3HOS - chains B and D of the 8 polymer chains in the assembly; structure by X-ray diffraction, 3.50 A resolution.

== Chain B ==
Molecule: Transposable element mariner, complete cds
Source organism: Drosophila mauritiana
Notes: EC 2.7.7.-
Reference sequence: Q7JQ07 (Q7JQ07_DROMA); residue numbers follow UniProt; this construct covers 1-345
Chain sequence (345 residues; row label = number of the first residue in the row):
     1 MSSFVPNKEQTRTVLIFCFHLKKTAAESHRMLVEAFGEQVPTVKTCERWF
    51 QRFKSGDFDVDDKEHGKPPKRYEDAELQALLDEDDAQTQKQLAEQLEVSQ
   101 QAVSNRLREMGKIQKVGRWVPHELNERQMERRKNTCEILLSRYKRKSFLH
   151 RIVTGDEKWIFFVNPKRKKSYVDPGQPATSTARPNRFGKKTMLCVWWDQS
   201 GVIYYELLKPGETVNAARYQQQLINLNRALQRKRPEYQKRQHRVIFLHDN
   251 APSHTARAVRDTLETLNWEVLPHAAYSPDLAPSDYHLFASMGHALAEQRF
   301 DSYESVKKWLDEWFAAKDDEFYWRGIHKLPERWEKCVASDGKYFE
Unresolved in the structure: 1-4, 239-242
Cystine bridges: Cys-136/Cys-336
Differences from the reference sequence: engineered mutation Ala-216 (Thr in Q7JQ07)
UniProt features mapped onto this chain:
  - DNA-binding region (H-T-H motif): Thr-24 to Ser-55, Gln-89 to Met-110
  - region: Ile-113 to Asn-125 (Linker)
  - binding site (Mg(2+)): Asp-156, Asp-249, Asp-284
  - site: Arg-48 (Important for base-specific DNA-binding), Gln-100 (Important for base-specific DNA-binding), Arg-118 (Important for base-specific DNA-binding), Arg-186 (Critical for target DNA recognition), His-293 (Important for base-specific DNA-binding)
  - mutagenesis: Arg-48 (R48Q: Loss of DNA binding; when associated with R-100), Gln-100 (Q100R: Loss of DNA binding; when associated with Q-48), Arg-118 (R118A: Reduces rate of second strand cleavage; when associated with A-216), Trp-119 (W119P: Alters cleavage sites in second strand cleavage), Arg-186 (R186A: No effect on second strand cleavage. Strongly reduced strand transfer activity), Asp-284 (D284A: Loss of catalytic activity)
Reported in the primary citation:
  - binding site for Mos1 NTS inverted repeat DNA: Arg-48, Lys-63 to Arg-71, Gln-89 to Met-110, His-293
  - self-association interface (contacts with another copy of this molecule): Lys-169 to Val-172, Ser-180 to Ala-182
  - binding site for Mos1 TS inverted repeat DNA (chain D): Arg-118, Arg-183, His-293
  - binding site for Mos1 NTS inverted repeat DNA: Phe-187, Thr-213 to Ala-216, Asn-250 to Arg-257
  - binding site for Mos1 TS inverted repeat DNA: Phe-187
  - catalytic residues: Asp-156, Asp-249, Asp-284
  - mutagenesis - R118A/T216A, R118Q/T216A: decreased catalytic activity
  - mutagenesis - T216A: unchanged catalytic activity (citing earlier work)
  - mutagenesis - W119P, W119P/T216A: abolished catalytic activity
  - mutagenesis - R186A/T216A (less than 5%): decreased catalytic activity on strand transfer
  - mutagenesis - K158A/T216A, R183A/T216A, N185A/T216A, R186A/T216A, K189A/T216A: unchanged catalytic activity
  - mutagenesis - K158A/T216A, R183A/T216A, N185A/T216A, K189A/T216A: increased catalytic activity on target integration

== Chain D ==
Molecule: Mos1 TS inverted repeat DNA
Sequence (28 nucleotides; each row starts with the number of its first residue):
    29 AAACGACATTTCATACTTGTACACCTGA

== How chain B and chain D interact ==
Residue-residue contacts (18):
  Ile-113(B) / DA51(D)  phosphate contact
  Lys-115(B) / DA51(D)  salt bridge to the phosphate
  Lys-115(B) / DC52(D)  phosphate contact
  Val-116(B) / DC52(D)  hydrogen bond to the phosphate
  Arg-118(B) / DT54(D)  hydrogen bond to the base
  Arg-118(B) / DG55(D)  base contact
  Pro-121(B) / DA56(D)  base contact
  Lys-158(B) / DG55(D)  phosphate contact
  Lys-158(B) / DA56(D)  salt bridge to the phosphate
  Pro-278(B) / DA56(D)  base contact
  Asp-279(B) / DA56(D)  base contact
  Asp-284(B) / DG55(D)  sugar contact
  Tyr-285(B) / DG55(D)  hydrogen bond to the base
  Phe-288(B) / DG55(D)  sugar contact
  Ala-289(B) / DG55(D)  hydrogen bond to the sugar
  Gly-292(B) / DT54(D)  phosphate contact
  His-293(B) / DC53(D)  hydrogen bond to the base
  His-293(B) / DT54(D)  hydrogen bond to the sugar
Other interface residues (no listed pair), chain B (16 interface residues in all): Gln-114, Arg-332

== In short ==
Chain B and chain D form an interface of 16 and 6 residues respectively, with 6 hydrogen bonds and 2 salt
bridges. Among the polar pairs are Arg-118(B)/DT54(D), Tyr-285(B)/DG55(D) and His-293(B)/DC53(D). The paper
reports catalytic residues Asp-156(B), Asp-249(B) and Asp-284(B); K158A/T216A, R183A/T216A and N185A/T216A of
chain B, among others, increase catalytic activity on target integration; 10 substitutions were tested in all.
Chain B is Transposable element mariner, complete cds (Drosophila mauritiana) and chain D is Mos1 TS inverted
repeat DNA; the structure, Crystal structure of the mariner Mos1 paired end complex with Mg, was determined by
X-ray diffraction (same publication as 3HOT).
